PDB entry 3BCF | X-ray diffraction, 2.30 A resolution | chain A

Chain A:
Name: Alpha amylase, catalytic region
From: Halothermothrix orenii
Notes: EC 3.2.1.1
Reference sequence: Q2ADF2 (Q2ADF2_9FIRM); residues 1-599 here correspond to UniProt positions 25-623 (UniProt number = residue number + 24)
Amino-acid sequence (599 residues; each row starts with the number of its first residue):
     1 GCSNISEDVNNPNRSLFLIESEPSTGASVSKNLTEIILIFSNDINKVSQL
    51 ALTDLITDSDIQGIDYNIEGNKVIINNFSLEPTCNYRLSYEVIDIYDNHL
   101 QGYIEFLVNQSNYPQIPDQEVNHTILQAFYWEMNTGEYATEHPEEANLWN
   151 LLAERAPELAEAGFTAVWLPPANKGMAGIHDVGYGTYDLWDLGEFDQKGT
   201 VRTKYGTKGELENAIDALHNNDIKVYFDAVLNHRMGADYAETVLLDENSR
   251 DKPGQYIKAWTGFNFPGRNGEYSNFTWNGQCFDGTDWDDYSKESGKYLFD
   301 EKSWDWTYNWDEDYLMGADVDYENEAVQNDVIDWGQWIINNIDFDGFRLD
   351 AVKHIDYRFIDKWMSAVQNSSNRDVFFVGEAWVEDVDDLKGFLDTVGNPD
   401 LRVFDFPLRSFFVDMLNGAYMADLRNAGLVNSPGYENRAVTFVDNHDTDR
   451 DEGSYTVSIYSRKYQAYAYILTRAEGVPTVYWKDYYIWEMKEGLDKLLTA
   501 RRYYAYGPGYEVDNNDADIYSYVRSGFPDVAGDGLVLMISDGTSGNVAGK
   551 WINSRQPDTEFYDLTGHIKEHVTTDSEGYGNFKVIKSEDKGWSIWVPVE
Unresolved in the structure: 1-14
Bound ions: Ca2+ site 1: Asn232, Asp313, Asp319, His354; Ca2+ site 2: Asp283, Ser303, Asp305, Asp321, Glu323; Na+: Asp283, Asp305, Asp313, Asp319, Val320; Ca2+ site 3: Ala419, Ala517, Asp518, Asp541; Ca2+ site 4: Phe527, Val530, Asp533

Summary:
Asn232, Asp313, Asp319 and His354 form the Ca2+ site 1. The Ca2+ site 2 is built by Asp283, Ser303, Asp305,
Asp321 and Glu323.
Chain A is Alpha amylase, catalytic region (Halothermothrix orenii); the structure, Alpha-amylase B from
Halothermothrix orenii, was determined by X-ray diffraction, deposited together with 3BC9 and 3BCD.
